PDB entry 8XXW | electron microscopy, 3.03 A resolution | chains E and H of the 4 polymer chains in the assembly

== Chain E ==
Name: Spike protein S1
From: Severe acute respiratory syndrome coronavirus 2
Reference sequence: P0DTC2 (SPIKE_SARS2); numbering as in UniProt (aligned over 336-515)
Chain sequence (180 residues; numbered 336 to 515; the number before each row is that of its first residue):
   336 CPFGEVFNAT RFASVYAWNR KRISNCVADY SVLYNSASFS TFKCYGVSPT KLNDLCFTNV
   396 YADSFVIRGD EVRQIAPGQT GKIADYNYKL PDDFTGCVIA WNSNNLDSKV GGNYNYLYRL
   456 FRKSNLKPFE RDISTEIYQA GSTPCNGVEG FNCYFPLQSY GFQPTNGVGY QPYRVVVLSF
Unresolved in the structure: 359-365, 383-393
Disulfides: C379-C432, C480-C488
Covalently attached groups: N-acetylglucosamine (NAG) linked to N343
Curated features (UniProtKB/Swiss-Prot):
  - region: R403 to D405 (Integrin-binding motif), N448 to F456 (Immunodominant HLA epitope recognized by the CD8+)
  - glycosylation: N343 (N-linked (GlcNAc...) (complex) asparagine)
  - natural variant: G339 (G339D: In strain: Omicron/BA.1, Omicron/BA.2 and 4 more; G339H: In strain: Omicron/BA.2.75, Omicron/XBB.1.5 and 1 more), R346 (R346K: In strain: Mu/B.1.621; R346T: In strain: Omicron/BQ.1.1, Omicron/XBB.1.5 and 1 more), L368 (L368I: In strain: Omicron/XBB.1.5, Omicron/EG.5.1), S371 (S371F: In strain: Omicron/BA.2, Omicron/BA.2.12.1 and 6 more; S371L: In strain: Omicron/BA.1), S373 (S373P: In strain: Omicron/BA.1, Omicron/BA.2 and 7 more), S375 (S375F: In strain: Omicron/BA.1, Omicron/BA.2 and 7 more), T376 (T376A: In strain: Omicron/BA.2, Omicron/BA.2.12.1 and 5 more), D405 (D405N: In strain: Omicron/BA.2, Omicron/BA.2.12.1 and 6 more), R408 (R408S: In strain: Omicron/BA.2, Omicron/BA.2.12.1 and 6 more), K417 (K417N: In strain: Beta/B.1.351, Omicron/BA.1 and 8 more; K417T: In strain: Gamma/P.1), N440 (N440K: In strain: Omicron/BA.1, Omicron/BA.2 and 7 more), K444 (K444T: In strain: Omicron/BQ.1.1), 16 further natural variant entries in UniProt
  - mutagenesis: N343 (N343Q: Reduced viral infectivity), L452 (L452R: Increased resistance to neutralizing antibodies. Decreases HLA binding to NF9 epitope. Increased binding affinity to human ACE2), Y453 (Y453F: Decreased HLA binding to NF9 epitope. Increased binding affinity to human ACE2), A475 (A475V: Increased resistance to neutralizing antibodies), V483 (V483A: Increased resistance to neutralizing antibodies), E484 (E484D: Increased replication in human TMEM106B overexpressing cells), F490 (F490L: Increased resistance to neutralizing antibodies and human covalescent sera neutralization), Q493 (Q493N: Reduced host ACE2-binding affinity in vitro; Q493Y: Reduced host ACE2-binding affinity in vitro), N501 (N501T: Reduced host ACE2-binding affinity in vitro; N501Y: Increased binding affinity to human ACE2)

== Chain H ==
Name: M2-7-Heavy chain
From: Mus musculus
Chain sequence (120 residues; each row starts with the number of its first residue):
     1 EVQLQQSGAE LVKPGASVKL SCTASGFNIK DTYMNWVRQR PKQGLEWIGR IDPANGNTKY
    61 DPKFQGKATI TADTSSNIAY LQLSGLTSED TAVYYCARFD YDGYYVHVMD YWGQGTSVTV
Disulfides: C22-C96

== How chain E and chain H interact ==
Residue-residue contacts (22; chain E residue first):
  Y351(E) with D31(H), hydrogen bond
  A352(E) with D31(H)
  W353(E) with Y105(H), hydrophobic
  R355(E) with G103(H); Y104(H), hydrogen bond (side chain-backbone); Y105(H)
  R357(E) with Y104(H)
  Y396(E) with Y104(H), hydrophobic
  K462(E) with H107(H)
  P463(E) with H107(H)
  F464(E) with V106(H)
  E465(E) with V106(H); H107(H)
  R466(E) with D31(H), hydrogen bond (side chain-backbone); T32(H); Y105(H)
  I468(E) with F27(H), hydrophobic; D31(H); T32(H)
  S469(E) with G26(H)
  T470(E) with G26(H), hydrogen bond (backbone-backbone); F27(H)
Interface residues without a listed pair, chain E (15 interface residues in all): E471
Interface residues without a listed pair, chain H (12 interface residues in all): N28, K30, R98

== Summary ==
Chain E and chain H form an interface of 15 and 12 residues respectively, with 4 hydrogen bonds. Among the
polar pairs are Y351(E)-D31(H), R355(E)-Y104(H) and R466(E)-D31(H). N-acetylglucosamine is covalently linked
to N343(E). Curated annotation (UniProt) lists 9 mutagenesis sites on chain E.
Chain E is Spike protein S1 (Severe acute respiratory syndrome coronavirus 2) and chain H is M2-7-Heavy chain
(Mus musculus); the structure, Fab M2-7 complexed with SARS-Cov2 RBD and human ACE2, was determined by
electron microscopy.
